PDB entry 4BXD | X-ray diffraction, 3.10 A resolution | chains B and D of the 4 polymer chains in the assembly

== Chain B ==
Name: AMPDH3
Organism: Pseudomonas aeruginosa PAO1
UniProtKB: Q9I5D1 (Q9I5D1_PSEAE); residue numbers follow UniProt; this construct covers 1-255
Sequence (255 residues; row label = number of the first residue in the row):
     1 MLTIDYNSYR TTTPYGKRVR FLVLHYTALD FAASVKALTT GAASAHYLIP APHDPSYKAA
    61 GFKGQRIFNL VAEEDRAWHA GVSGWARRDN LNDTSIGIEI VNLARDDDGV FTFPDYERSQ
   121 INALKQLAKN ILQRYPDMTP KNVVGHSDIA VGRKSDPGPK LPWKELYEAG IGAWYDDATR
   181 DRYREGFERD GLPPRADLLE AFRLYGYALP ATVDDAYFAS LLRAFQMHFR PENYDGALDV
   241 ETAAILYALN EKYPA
Ion coordination: Zn2+: His25, His146, Asp156

== Chain D ==
Name: Peptide
Organism: Synthetic construct
Sequence (4 residues; numbered 1 to 4; the number before each row is that of its first residue):
     1 AEKA
Modified positions: Glu2 (gamma-D-glutamic acid; FGA); Lys3 (6-carboxylysine; 6CL); Ala4 (D-alanine; DAL)

== Chain B / chain D interface ==
Pairs across the interface (16; chain B residue first):
  Ala43(B) - Ala1(D)
  Arg76(B) - Lys3(D)  hydrogen bond (side chain-backbone)
  Arg76(B) - Ala4(D)
  Trp78(B) - Glu2(D)
  Trp78(B) - Lys3(D)
  His79(B) - Ala1(D)
  His79(B) - Glu2(D)  hydrogen bond (backbone-backbone)
  Gly81(B) - Glu2(D)
  Asn90(B) - Ala4(D)
  Asn92(B) - Glu2(D)
  Asn92(B) - Lys3(D)  hydrogen bond (side chain-backbone)
  Glu99(B) - Ala1(D)
  His146(B) - Glu2(D)
  Arg153(B) - Glu2(D)  hydrogen bond (side chain-backbone)
  Lys154(B) - Ala1(D)
  Lys154(B) - Glu2(D)
Also at the interface, not in a pair above, chain B (14 interface residues in all): Leu38, Ser44, Ala80

== In short ==
14 residues of chain B face 4 of chain D across their interface, with 4 hydrogen bonds. Among the polar pairs
are Arg76(B)-Lys3(D), Asn92(B)-Lys3(D) and Arg153(B)-Glu2(D). The Zn2+ site is built by His25(B), His146(B)
and Asp156(B).
Here chain B is AMPDH3 (Pseudomonas aeruginosa PAO1) and chain D is Peptide (Synthetic construct). Entry 4BXD
(Crystal structure of AMPDH3 from pseudomonas aeruginosa in complex with tetrasaccharide pentapeptide) was
determined by X-ray diffraction, deposited together with 4BXE and 4BXJ.
